Entry 8ABB (electron microscopy, 3.20 A resolution); this record covers chains N and S of the 20 polymer chains in the assembly.

== Chain N ==
Name: Cytochrome b
From: Yarrowia lipolytica
UniProt: Q9B6D0 (CYB_YARLI); numbering as in UniProt (aligned over 1-385)
Sequence (385 residues; row label = number of the first residue in the row):
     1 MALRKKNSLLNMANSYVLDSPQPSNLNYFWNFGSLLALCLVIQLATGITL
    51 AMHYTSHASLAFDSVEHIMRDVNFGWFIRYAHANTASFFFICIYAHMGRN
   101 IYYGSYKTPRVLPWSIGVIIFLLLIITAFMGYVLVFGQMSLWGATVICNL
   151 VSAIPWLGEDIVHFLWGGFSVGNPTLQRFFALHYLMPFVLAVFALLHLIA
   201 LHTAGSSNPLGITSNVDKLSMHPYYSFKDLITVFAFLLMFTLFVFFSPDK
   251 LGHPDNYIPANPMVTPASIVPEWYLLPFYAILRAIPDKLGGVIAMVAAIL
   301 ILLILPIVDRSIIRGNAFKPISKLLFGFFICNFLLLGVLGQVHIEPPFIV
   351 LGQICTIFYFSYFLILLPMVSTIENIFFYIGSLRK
Disordered / not traced: 384-385
Ion coordination: heme Fe site 1: His-82, His-183; heme Fe site 2: His-96, His-197
Ligand contacts:
  - heme (HEM), molecule 1: Trp-30, Gly-33, Ser-34, Leu-36, Ala-37, Leu-40, Phe-89, Ile-93, His-96, Met-97, Arg-99, Asn-100, Ser-105, Arg-110, Pro-113, Trp-114, Gly-117, Val-118, Ile-120, Phe-121, Ala-194, His-197, Leu-198, Leu-201, Ser-206, Ser-207
  - heme (HEM), molecule 2: Leu-40, Gln-43, Leu-44, Gly-47, Ile-48, Leu-50, Ala-51, Tyr-54, Val-65, Arg-79, His-82, Ala-83, Ala-86, Phe-89, Leu-124, Thr-127, Ala-128, Gly-131, Tyr-132, Leu-134, Val-135, Phe-180, His-183, Tyr-184, Pro-187, Leu-190, Glu-272, Tyr-274
  - 1,2-diacyl-sn-glycero-3-phosphocholine (PC1): Asn-27, Phe-29, Tyr-94, Ala-95, Gly-98, Arg-99, Tyr-102, Tyr-103, Pro-209, Leu-210, Ala-317, Lys-323, Phe-326, Gly-327, Ile-330, Cys-331, Phe-333
  - phosphatidylethanolamine (PTY), molecule 1: Ser-34, Ala-37, Leu-38, His-222, Pro-223, Tyr-225, Ser-226, Phe-227, Asp-229, Leu-230, Val-233, Phe-234
  - phosphatidylethanolamine (PTY), molecule 2: Phe-74, Phe-77, Phe-234, Leu-237, Phe-240, Phe-245
UniProt features mapped onto this chain:
  - binding site (heme b): His-82, His-96, His-183, His-197
  - binding site (a ubiquinone): His-202

== Chain S ==
Name: Cytochrome b-c1 complex subunit 8
From: Yarrowia lipolytica
UniProt: Q6C387 (Q6C387_YARLI); residues 3-95 here correspond to UniProt positions 1-93 (UniProt number = residue number - 2)
Sequence (93 residues; each row starts with the number of its first residue):
     3 MGGNGHYMGWWGHMGSPPQKGIAGYTISPFAARPFAGVVHAAIFNTFRRT
    53 KNQALFVILPVSFFYYVWTQASEKNEWLYTKAGRHELAKALAE
Disordered / not traced: 3-8, 94-95
Ligand contacts: 1,2-diacyl-sn-glycero-3-phosphocholine (PC1): Gln-55, Phe-58, Val-59, Val-63

== How chain N and chain S interact ==
Pairs across the interface - 58 pairs, chain N then chain S:
  Ser-15(N) / Trp-12(S)
  Asp-19(N) / Trp-12(S)
  Asp-19(N) / Trp-13(S)  hydrogen bond (backbone-side chain)
  Ser-20(N) / Trp-12(S)
  Pro-21(N) / Met-10(S)
  Pro-21(N) / Trp-12(S)
  Pro-21(N) / Trp-13(S)  hydrophobic
  Pro-21(N) / Met-16(S)  hydrophobic
  Pro-109(N) / Tyr-9(S)  hydrophobic
  His-202(N) / Met-10(S)
  His-202(N) / Trp-12(S)
  Thr-203(N) / Tyr-9(S)
  Thr-203(N) / Met-10(S)  hydrogen bond (backbone-backbone)
  Ala-204(N) / Met-10(S)
  Asn-215(N) / Tyr-9(S)  hydrogen bond (side chain-backbone)
  Asn-215(N) / Met-10(S)
  Asn-215(N) / Met-16(S)
  Asn-215(N) / Ser-18(S)
  Val-216(N) / Ser-18(S)
  Val-216(N) / Gln-21(S)  hydrogen bond (backbone-side chain)
  Lys-218(N) / Met-10(S)
  Lys-218(N) / Trp-13(S)
  Lys-218(N) / Met-16(S)
  Leu-219(N) / Trp-13(S)
  Ser-220(N) / Trp-13(S)
  Pro-320(N) / Phe-58(S)
  Lys-323(N) / Gln-55(S)  hydrogen bond
  Lys-323(N) / Phe-58(S)
  Gly-327(N) / Pro-62(S)
  Phe-328(N) / Pro-62(S)  hydrophobic
  Phe-328(N) / Phe-65(S)  hydrophobic
  Phe-328(N) / Phe-66(S)
  Cys-331(N) / Pro-62(S)  hydrophobic
  Cys-331(N) / Val-63(S)  hydrophobic
  Cys-331(N) / Phe-66(S)  hydrophobic
  Asn-332(N) / Phe-66(S)
  Leu-335(N) / Phe-66(S)  hydrophobic
  Leu-335(N) / Val-69(S)  hydrophobic
  Val-338(N) / Trp-70(S)  hydrophobic
  Leu-339(N) / Trp-70(S)  hydrophobic
  Val-342(N) / Trp-70(S)  hydrophobic
  Glu-345(N) / Asn-77(S)  hydrogen bond
  Glu-345(N) / Tyr-81(S)
  Pro-346(N) / Asn-77(S)  hydrogen bond (backbone-side chain)
  Pro-346(N) / Leu-80(S)
  Pro-346(N) / Tyr-81(S)
  Pro-346(N) / Leu-89(S)  hydrophobic
  Pro-346(N) / Ala-92(S)  hydrophobic
  Pro-346(N) / Leu-93(S)
  Pro-347(N) / Ala-73(S)
  Pro-347(N) / Lys-76(S)
  Pro-347(N) / Asn-77(S)
  Phe-348(N) / Trp-70(S)  hydrophobic
  Phe-348(N) / Ala-73(S)  hydrophobic
  Phe-348(N) / Ser-74(S)
  Phe-348(N) / Asn-77(S)
  Leu-351(N) / Val-69(S)  hydrophobic
  Leu-351(N) / Ala-73(S)  hydrophobic
Other interface residues (no listed pair), chain N (30 interface residues in all): Gly-205, Leu-324
Other interface residues (no listed pair), chain S (28 interface residues in all): Gly-17, Pro-19, Leu-57, Leu-61

== Overview ==
30 residues of chain N and 28 residues of chain S are in contact; the contacts include 7 hydrogen bonds. Polar
pairs include Asp-19(N)/Trp-13(S), Asn-215(N)/Tyr-9(S) and Val-216(N)/Gln-21(S).
1,2-diacyl-sn-glycero-3-phosphocholine is bound between chain N and chain S. Bound to chain N:
phosphatidylethanolamine and heme.
Here chain N is Cytochrome b and chain S is Cytochrome b-c1 complex subunit 8, both from Yarrowia lipolytica.
Entry 8ABB (Complex III2 from Yarrowia lipolytica, ascorbate-reduced, c-position) was determined by electron
microscopy, deposited together with 8AB6, 8AB7, 8AB8, 8AB9, 8ABA, 8ABE and 11 further entries.
